6IY2 - chains J and O of the 11 polymer chains in the assembly; structure by electron microscopy, 3.47 A resolution.

[Chain J]
Molecule: 147-nt DNA strand
Sequence (147 nucleotides; each row starts with the number of its first residue):
     1 ATCTGCAACA GTCCTAACAT TCACCTCTTG TGTGTTTGTG TCTGTTCGCC ATCCCGTCTC
    61 CGCTCGTCAC TTATCCTTCA CTTTCCAGAG GGTCCCCCCG CAGACCCCGG CGACCCTCAG
   121 GTCGGCCGAC TGCGGCACAG TTTTGAT

[Chain O]
Protein: Transcription regulatory protein SNF2
Organism: Saccharomyces cerevisiae (strain ATCC 204508 / S288c)
Notes: EC 3.6.4.-
UniProt: P22082 (SNF2_YEAST); residue numbers follow UniProt; this construct covers 670-1348
Amino-acid sequence (679 residues; numbered 670 to 1348; the number before each row is that of its first residue):
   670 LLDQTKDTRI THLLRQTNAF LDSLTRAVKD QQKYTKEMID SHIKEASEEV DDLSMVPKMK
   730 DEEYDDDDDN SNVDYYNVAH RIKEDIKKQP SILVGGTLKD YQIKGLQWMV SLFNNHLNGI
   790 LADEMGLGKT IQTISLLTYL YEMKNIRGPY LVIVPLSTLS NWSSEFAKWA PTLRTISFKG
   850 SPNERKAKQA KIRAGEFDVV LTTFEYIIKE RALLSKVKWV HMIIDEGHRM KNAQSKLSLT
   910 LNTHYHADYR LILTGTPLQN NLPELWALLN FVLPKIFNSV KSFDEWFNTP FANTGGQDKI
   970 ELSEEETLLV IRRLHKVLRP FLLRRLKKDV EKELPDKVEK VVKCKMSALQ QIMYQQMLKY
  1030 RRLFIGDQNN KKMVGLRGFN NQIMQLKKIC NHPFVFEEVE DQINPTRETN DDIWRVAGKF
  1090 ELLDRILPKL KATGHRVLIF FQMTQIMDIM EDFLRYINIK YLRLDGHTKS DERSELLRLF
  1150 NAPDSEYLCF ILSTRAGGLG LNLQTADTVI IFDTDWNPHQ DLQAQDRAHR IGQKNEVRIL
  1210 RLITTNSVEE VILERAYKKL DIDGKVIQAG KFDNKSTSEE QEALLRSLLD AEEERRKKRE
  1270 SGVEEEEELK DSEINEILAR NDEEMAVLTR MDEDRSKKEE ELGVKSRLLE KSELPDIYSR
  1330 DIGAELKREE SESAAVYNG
Disordered / not traced: 691-742, 961-966, 1033-1046, 1270-1277, 1310-1313, 1321-1335
Residues lining bound ligands: ADP (adenosine-5'-diphosphate): Thr766, Leu767, Lys768, Gln771, Glu793, Met794, Gly795, Leu796, Gly797, Lys798, Thr799, Ile800
Curated features (UniProtKB/Swiss-Prot):
  - motif: Asp894 to His897 (DEGH box)
  - binding site (ATP): Asp792 to Thr799
  - modified residue (Phosphoserine): Ser716, Ser1340

[How chain J and chain O interact]
Residue-residue contacts - 29 pairs, chain J then chain O:
  DC50(J) - Asn1050(O)  hydrogen bond to the base
  DA51(J) - Asn1050(O)  hydrogen bond to the sugar
  DA51(J) - Met1053(O)  base contact
  DA51(J) - Gln1054(O)  phosphate contact
  DT52(J) - Gln1054(O)  hydrogen bond to the phosphate
  DT52(J) - Lys1057(O)  salt bridge to the phosphate
  DT52(J) - Met1112(O)  phosphate contact
  DC53(J) - Met1112(O)  phosphate contact
  DC53(J) - Thr1113(O)  hydrogen bond to the phosphate
  DC53(J) - Gln1114(O)  hydrogen bond to the phosphate
  DC54(J) - Thr1113(O)  phosphate contact
  DC54(J) - Gly1135(O)  phosphate contact
  DC54(J) - Ser1162(O)  hydrogen bond to the phosphate
  DC54(J) - Arg1164(O)  phosphate contact
  DC55(J) - Gly1135(O)  phosphate contact
  DC55(J) - Arg1142(O)  salt bridge to the phosphate
  DC55(J) - Arg1164(O)  phosphate contact
  DC55(J) - Ala1165(O)  phosphate contact
  DC55(J) - Gly1166(O)  hydrogen bond to the phosphate
  DC55(J) - Gly1167(O)  phosphate contact
  DG56(J) - Leu825(O)  phosphate contact
  DG56(J) - Ser826(O)  hydrogen bond to the phosphate
  DG56(J) - Glu874(O)  phosphate contact
  DT57(J) - Leu825(O)  phosphate contact
  DT57(J) - Glu874(O)  sugar contact
  DT57(J) - Tyr875(O)  hydrogen bond to the phosphate
  DT57(J) - Lys878(O)  phosphate contact
  DC58(J) - Arg854(O)  salt bridge to the phosphate
  DC58(J) - Lys878(O)  salt bridge to the phosphate
Interface residues without a listed pair, chain O (24 interface residues in all): Gly849, Pro851, Asn1049, Asp1134

[Summary]
9 residues of chain J and 24 residues of chain O are in contact; the contacts include 9 hydrogen bonds and 4
salt bridges. Among the polar pairs are DC50(J)-Asn1050(O), DA51(J)-Asn1050(O) and DT52(J)-Gln1054(O). Bound
to chain O: ADP.
Chain J is a 147-nt DNA strand and chain O is Transcription regulatory protein SNF2 (Saccharomyces cerevisiae
(strain ATCC 204508 / S288c)); the structure, Structure of Snf2-MMTV-A nucleosome complex at shl2 in ADP
state, was determined by electron microscopy, deposited together with 5Z3U, 5Z3V, 5Z3L, 5Z3O and 6IY3.
